PDB entry 3IYY | electron microscopy, 10.90 A resolution (very low resolution: no residue pairs are listed; an interface is given only as per-side residue counts) | chains A and F of the 3 polymer chains in the assembly

[Chain A]
Molecule: 50S ribosomal protein L31
Organism: Escherichia coli
Reference sequence: D3QYD6 (D3QYD6_ECOCB); residues 1-70 here = UniProt positions 1-70
Chain sequence (70 residues; numbered 1 to 70; the number before each row is that of its first residue):
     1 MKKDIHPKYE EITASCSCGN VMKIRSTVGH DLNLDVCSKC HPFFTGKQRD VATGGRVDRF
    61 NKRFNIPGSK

[Chain F]
Molecule: 50S ribosomal protein L5
Organism: Escherichia coli
Reference sequence: D3QTE7 (D3QTE7_ECOCB); residues 0-178 here correspond to UniProt positions 1-179 (UniProt number = residue number + 1)
Chain sequence (179 residues; each row starts with the number of its first residue; numbering starts at 0):
     0 MAKLHDYYKD EVVKKLMTEF NYNSVMQVPR VEKITLNMGV GEAIADKKLL DNAAADLAAI
    60 SGQKPLITKA RKSVAGFKIR QGYPIGCKVT LRGERMWEFF ERLITIAVPR IRDFRGLSAK
   120 SFDGRGNYSM GVREQIIFPE IDYDKVDRVR GLDITITTTA KSDEEGRALL AAFDFPFRK
Unresolved in the structure: 0

[Chain A / chain F interface]
At this resolution (11 A) residue pairs are not listed: 3 residues of chain A and 2 of chain F lie at the interface.

[Overview]
Chain A and chain F form an interface of 3 and 2 residues respectively.
Here chain A is 50S ribosomal protein L31 and chain F is 50S ribosomal protein L5, both from Escherichia coli.
Entry 3IYY (Coordinates of the b1b bridge-forming protein structures fitted into the Cryo-EM map of
EFG.GDPNP-bound E.coli 70S ...) was determined by electron microscopy together with 3IYX from the same study.
